8FTF - chains A and B of the 33 polymer chains in the assembly; structure by electron microscopy, 2.90 A resolution.

Chain A (and B):
Molecule: Flagellar M-ring protein
Organism: Salmonella enterica subsp. enterica serovar Typhimurium
Notes: chain B of this document is another copy of the same molecule, construct and numbering; everything in this record applies to it too
Reference sequence: P15928 (FLIF_SALTY); residue numbers follow UniProt; this construct covers 1-560
Sequence (560 residues; numbered 1 to 560; the number before each row is that of its first residue):
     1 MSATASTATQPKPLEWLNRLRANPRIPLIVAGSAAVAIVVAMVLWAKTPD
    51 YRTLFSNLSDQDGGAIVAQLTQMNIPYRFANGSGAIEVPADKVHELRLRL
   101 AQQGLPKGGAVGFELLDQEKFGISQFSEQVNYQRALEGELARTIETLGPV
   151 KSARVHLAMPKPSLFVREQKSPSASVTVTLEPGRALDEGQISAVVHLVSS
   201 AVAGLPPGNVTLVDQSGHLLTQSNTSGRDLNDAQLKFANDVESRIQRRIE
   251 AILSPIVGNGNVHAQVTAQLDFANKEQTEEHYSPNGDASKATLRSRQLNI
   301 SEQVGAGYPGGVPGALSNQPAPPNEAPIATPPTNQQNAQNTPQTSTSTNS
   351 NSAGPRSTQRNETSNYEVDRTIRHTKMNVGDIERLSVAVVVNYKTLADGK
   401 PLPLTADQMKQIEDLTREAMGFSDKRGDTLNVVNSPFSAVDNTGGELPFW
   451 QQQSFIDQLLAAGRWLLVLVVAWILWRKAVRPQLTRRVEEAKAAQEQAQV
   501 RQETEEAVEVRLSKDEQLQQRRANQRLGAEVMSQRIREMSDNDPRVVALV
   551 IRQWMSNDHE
Disordered / not traced: 1-227, 308-353, 439-560
From the paper describing this entry:
  - conformationally variable residues (order/disorder transition): Thr395 to Pro401

How chain A and chain B interact:
Contacting residue pairs - 76 pairs, chain A then chain B:
  Arg228(A) - Gln234(B)
  Arg228(A) - Phe237(B)
  Asn231(A) - Phe237(B)
  Asp232(A) - Asp240(B)
  Gln234(A) - Asn378(B)  hydrogen bond
  Leu235(A) - Asp240(B)
  His263(A) - Pro255(B)
  Thr267(A) - Glu418(B)
  Thr267(A) - Ala419(B)
  Gln269(A) - Arg426(B)
  Phe272(A) - Asn378(B)
  Ala273(A) - Lys376(B)
  Asn274(A) - His374(B)
  Asn274(A) - Thr375(B)
  Asn274(A) - Lys376(B)  hydrogen bond (backbone-backbone)
  Lys275(A) - His374(B)
  Lys275(A) - Thr375(B)
  Glu276(A) - Ile372(B)
  Glu276(A) - Arg373(B)
  Glu276(A) - His374(B)  hydrogen bond (backbone-backbone)
  Gln277(A) - Thr371(B)
  Gln277(A) - Ile372(B)
  Thr278(A) - Arg370(B)
  Thr278(A) - Thr371(B)
  Thr278(A) - Ile372(B)  hydrogen bond (backbone-backbone)
  Glu279(A) - Arg370(B)
  Glu279(A) - Thr371(B)
  Glu280(A) - Asp369(B)
  Glu280(A) - Arg370(B)  hydrogen bond (backbone-backbone)
  His281(A) - Asp369(B)  salt bridge
  Tyr282(A) - Thr292(B)
  Tyr282(A) - Glu367(B)
  Tyr282(A) - Val368(B)
  Tyr282(A) - Asp369(B)  hydrogen bond (backbone-side chain)
  Ser283(A) - Thr292(B)
  Pro284(A) - Ser289(B)
  Pro284(A) - Ala291(B)
  Asn285(A) - Ala291(B)
  Asn285(A) - Thr292(B)
  Asn285(A) - Leu293(B)  hydrogen bond (side chain-backbone)
  Pro355(A) - Val304(B)
  Arg356(A) - Glu302(B)
  Arg356(A) - Gln303(B)
  Arg356(A) - Val304(B)  hydrogen bond (backbone-backbone)
  Thr358(A) - Glu302(B)  hydrogen bond (backbone-backbone)
  Gln359(A) - Ile300(B)
  Arg360(A) - Asn299(B)
  Arg360(A) - Ile300(B)  hydrogen bond (backbone-backbone)
  Asn361(A) - Asn299(B)
  Glu362(A) - Gln297(B)
  Glu362(A) - Leu298(B)  hydrogen bond (backbone-backbone)
  Glu362(A) - Asn299(B)
  Thr363(A) - Arg296(B)
  Ser364(A) - Ser295(B)
  Ser364(A) - Arg296(B)  hydrogen bond (backbone-backbone)
  Asn365(A) - Arg294(B)
  Tyr366(A) - Leu293(B)
  Tyr366(A) - Arg294(B)  hydrogen bond (backbone-backbone)
  Val368(A) - Thr292(B)
  Val368(A) - Leu293(B)
  Val368(A) - Arg294(B)
  Arg384(A) - Gly421(B)
  Arg384(A) - Phe422(B)  hydrogen bond (side chain-backbone)
  Arg384(A) - Ser423(B)
  Ser386(A) - Glu418(B)
  Ala388(A) - Leu415(B)  hydrophobic
  Ala388(A) - Glu418(B)
  Val390(A) - Ile256(B)  hydrophobic
  Val390(A) - Leu415(B)  hydrophobic
  Thr429(A) - Glu418(B)  hydrogen bond
  Asn431(A) - Asp414(B)
  Asn431(A) - Glu418(B)
  Val433(A) - Gln411(B)
  Val433(A) - Leu415(B)  hydrophobic
  Ser435(A) - Gln411(B)  hydrogen bond
  Ser438(A) - Pro255(B)  hydrogen bond (side chain-backbone)
Interface residues without a listed pair, chain A (52 interface residues in all): Gln265, Gly286, Gly354, Ser357, Glu367, Val387, Leu430, Asn434, Phe437
Interface residues without a listed pair, chain B (51 interface residues in all): Leu230, Ala233, Val241, Arg244, Ile252, Gly258, Phe272, Ala288, Lys290, Ser301, Met377, Val379

Overview:
52 residues of chain A face 51 of chain B across their interface; the contacts include 17 hydrogen bonds and 1
salt bridge. Polar pairs include His281(A)-Asp369(B), Gln234(A)-Asn378(B) and Tyr282(A)-Asp369(B). From the
paper: conformational variability at Thr395(A).
Both chains are Flagellar M-ring protein (Salmonella enterica subsp. enterica serovar Typhimurium). Entry 8FTF
(CryoEM strucutre of 33-mer RBM3 of the Salmonella MS-ring) was determined by electron microscopy (same
publication as 8FTE).
